Entry 1KK7 (X-ray diffraction, 3.20 A resolution); this record covers chains Y and Z of the 3 polymer chains in the assembly.

# Chain Y
Molecule: Myosin regulatory light chain, striated adductor muscle
Organism: Argopecten irradians
Notes: fragment: regulatory light chain
UniProt: P13543 (MLR_AEQIR); residue numbers follow UniProt; this construct covers 1-156
Chain sequence (156 residues; row label = number of the first residue in the row):
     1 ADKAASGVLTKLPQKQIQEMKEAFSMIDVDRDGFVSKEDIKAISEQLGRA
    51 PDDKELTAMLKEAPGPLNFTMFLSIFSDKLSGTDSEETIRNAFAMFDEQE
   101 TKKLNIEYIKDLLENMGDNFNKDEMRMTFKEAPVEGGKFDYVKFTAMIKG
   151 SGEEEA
Unresolved in the structure: 1-10, 155-156
Ion coordination: Mg2+: Asp28, Phe34, Ser36, Asp39

# Chain Z
Molecule: Myosin essential light chain, striated adductor muscle
Organism: Argopecten irradians
Notes: fragment: essential light chain
UniProt: P07291 (MLE_AEQIR); numbering as in UniProt (aligned over 1-156)
Chain sequence (156 residues; numbered 1 to 156; the number before each row is that of its first residue):
     1 PKLSQDEIDDLKDVFELFDFWDGRDGAVDAFKLGDVCRCLGINPRNEDVF
    51 AVGGTHKMGEKSLPFEEFLPAYEGLMDCEQGTFADYMEAFKTFDREGQGF
   101 ISGAELRHVLTALGERLSDEDVDEIIKLTDLQEDLEGNVKYEDFVKKVMA
   151 GPYPDK
Unresolved in the structure: 1, 156
Ion coordination: Ca2+: Asp19, Asp22, Gly23, Asp25, Ala27

# Interface between chain Y and chain Z
Residue-residue contacts (8):
  Asn115(Y) - Asp22(Z)
  Asn115(Y) - Gly23(Z)
  Met116(Y) - Phe20(Z)
  Met116(Y) - Trp21(Z)  hydrophobic
  Gly117(Y) - Phe20(Z)  hydrogen bond (backbone-backbone)
  Gly117(Y) - Gly23(Z)
  Gly117(Y) - Arg24(Z)
  Asn119(Y) - Gly23(Z)
Also at the interface, not in a pair above, chain Y (6 interface residues in all): Phe96, Leu112

# Overview
The interface between chain Y and chain Z involves 6 residues on one side and 5 on the other, with 1 hydrogen
bond. Its one hydrogen bond, Gly117(Y)-Phe20(Z), is backbone to backbone. Asp28(Y), Phe34(Y), Ser36(Y) and
Asp39(Y) coordinate Mg2+.
Here chain Y is Myosin regulatory light chain, striated adductor muscle and chain Z is Myosin essential light
chain, striated adductor muscle, both from Argopecten irradians. Entry 1KK7 (Scallop myosin in the near rigor
conformation) was determined by X-ray diffraction, deposited together with 1KQM, 1KWO, 1L2O and 1KK8.
